Entry 8YRS (X-ray diffraction, 2.43 A resolution); this record covers chains A and Q of the 6 polymer chains in the assembly.

Chain A:
Molecule: ATP-dependent DNA helicase Q1
Organism: Homo sapiens
Notes: EC 3.6.4.12
UniProtKB: P46063 (RECQ1_HUMAN); the construct has insertions or renumbered stretches relative to UniProt, so the offset changes along the chain: 49-480 = UniProt 49-480; 491-626 = UniProt 481-616
Chain sequence (599 residues; row label = number of the first residue in the row):
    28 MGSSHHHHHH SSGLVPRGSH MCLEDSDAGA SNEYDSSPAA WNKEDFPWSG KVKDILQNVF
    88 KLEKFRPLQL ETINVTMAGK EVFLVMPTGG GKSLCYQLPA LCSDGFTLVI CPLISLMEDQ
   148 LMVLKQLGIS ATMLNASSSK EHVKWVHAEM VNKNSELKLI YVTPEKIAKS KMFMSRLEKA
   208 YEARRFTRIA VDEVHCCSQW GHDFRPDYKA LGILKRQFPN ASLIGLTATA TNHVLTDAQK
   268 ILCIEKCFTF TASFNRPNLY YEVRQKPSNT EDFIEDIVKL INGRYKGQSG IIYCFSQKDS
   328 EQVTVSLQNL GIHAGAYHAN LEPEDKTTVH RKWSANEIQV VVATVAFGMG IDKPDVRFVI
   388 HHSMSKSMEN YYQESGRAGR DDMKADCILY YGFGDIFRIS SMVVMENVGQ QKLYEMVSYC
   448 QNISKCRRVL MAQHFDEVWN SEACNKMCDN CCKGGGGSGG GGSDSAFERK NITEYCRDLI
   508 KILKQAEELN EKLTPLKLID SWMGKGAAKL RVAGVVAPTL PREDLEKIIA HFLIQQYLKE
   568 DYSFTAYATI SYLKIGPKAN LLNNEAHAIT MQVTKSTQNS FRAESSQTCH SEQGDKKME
Not modelled in the structure: 28-61, 481-491, 603-626
Differences from the reference sequence: initiating methionine (28); expression tag (29-48); linker (481-490)
Ion coordination: Zn2+: Cys453, Cys471, Cys475, Cys478

Chain Q:
Molecule: 27-nt DNA strand
Sequence (27 nucleotides; numbered 1 to 27; the number before each row is that of its first residue):
     1 CGGTATTGGA TCTCGACGCT CTCCCTT
Not modelled in the structure: 1-6, 26-27

Chain A / chain Q interface:
Pairs across the interface - 27 pairs, chain A then chain Q:
  Asp230(A) with DC25(Q), phosphate contact
  Phe322(A) with DT22(Q), phosphate contact; DC23(Q), sugar contact
  Ser323(A) with DT22(Q), phosphate contact; DC23(Q), phosphate contact
  Gln324(A) with DC23(Q), hydrogen bond to the phosphate; DC24(Q), phosphate contact
  His345(A) with DC24(Q), phosphate contact
  Ala346(A) with DC24(Q), hydrogen bond to the phosphate
  Thr371(A) with DC23(Q), phosphate contact; DC24(Q), hydrogen bond to the phosphate
  Val372(A) with DC24(Q), sugar contact; DC25(Q), phosphate contact
  Ala373(A) with DC24(Q), phosphate contact; DC25(Q), phosphate contact
  Arg425(A) with DT22(Q), salt bridge to the phosphate
  Ser428(A) with DT22(Q), base contact
  Met429(A) with DT22(Q), base contact; DC23(Q), base contact
  Ala534(A) with DG15(Q), phosphate contact
  Thr572(A) with DT20(Q), hydrogen bond to the base
  Ala573(A) with DT20(Q), base contact
  Tyr574(A) with DC19(Q), sugar contact; DT20(Q), base contact; DC21(Q), base contact
  Ala575(A) with DT20(Q), base contact; DC21(Q), base contact
Also at the interface, not in a pair above, chain A (23 interface residues in all): His229, Lys325, Lys393, Val431, Glu433, Thr576

Summary:
The interface between chain A and chain Q involves 23 residues on one side and 8 on the other; the contacts
include 4 hydrogen bonds and 1 salt bridge. Polar pairs include Thr572(A)-DT20(Q), Gln324(A)-DC23(Q) and
Ala346(A)-DC24(Q). Cys453(A), Cys471(A), Cys475(A) and Cys478(A) form the Zn2+ site.
Chain A is ATP-dependent DNA helicase Q1 (Homo sapiens) and chain Q is a 27-nt DNA strand; the structure,
Crystal structure of human RECQ1 helicase containing a flexible linker in complex with tailed duplex DNA, was
determined by X-ray diffraction.
